2OB1 - chain A; structure by X-ray diffraction, 1.90 A resolution.

# Chain A
Protein: Leucine carboxyl methyltransferase 1
Source organism: Saccharomyces cerevisiae
Notes: EC 2.1.1.-
Reference sequence: Q04081 (LCMT1_YEAST); residues 10-328 here = UniProt positions 10-328
Amino-acid sequence (319 residues; each row starts with the number of its first residue):
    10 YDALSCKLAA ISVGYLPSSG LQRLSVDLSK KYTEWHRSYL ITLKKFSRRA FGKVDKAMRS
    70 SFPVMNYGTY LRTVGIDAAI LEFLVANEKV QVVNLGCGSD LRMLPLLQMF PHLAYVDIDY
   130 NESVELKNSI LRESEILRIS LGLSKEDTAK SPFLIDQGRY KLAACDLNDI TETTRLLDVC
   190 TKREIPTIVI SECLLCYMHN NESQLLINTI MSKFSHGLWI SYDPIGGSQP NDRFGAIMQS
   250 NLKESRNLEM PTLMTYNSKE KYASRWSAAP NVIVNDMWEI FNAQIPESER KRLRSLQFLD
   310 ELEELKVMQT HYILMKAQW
UniProt features mapped onto this chain:
  - binding site (S-adenosyl-L-methionine): Arg81, Gly105, Asp128, Asp175 to Asn177, Glu201

# Summary
From UniProt: 7 S-adenosyl-L-methionine-binding residues.
Chain A is Leucine carboxyl methyltransferase 1 (Saccharomyces cerevisiae); the structure, ppm1 with 1,8-ANS,
was determined by X-ray diffraction (same publication as 2OB2).
